Entry 8WII (X-ray diffraction, 2.98 A resolution); this record covers chains A and B.

[Chain A (and B)]
Molecule: Threonine--tRNA ligase
From: Escherichia coli
Notes: EC 6.1.1.3; chain B of this document is another copy of the same molecule, construct and numbering; everything in this record applies to it too
Reference sequence: A0A8S7FUD7 (A0A8S7FUD7_ECOLX); residue numbers follow UniProt; this construct covers 242-642
Amino-acid sequence (410 residues; row label = number of the first residue in the row):
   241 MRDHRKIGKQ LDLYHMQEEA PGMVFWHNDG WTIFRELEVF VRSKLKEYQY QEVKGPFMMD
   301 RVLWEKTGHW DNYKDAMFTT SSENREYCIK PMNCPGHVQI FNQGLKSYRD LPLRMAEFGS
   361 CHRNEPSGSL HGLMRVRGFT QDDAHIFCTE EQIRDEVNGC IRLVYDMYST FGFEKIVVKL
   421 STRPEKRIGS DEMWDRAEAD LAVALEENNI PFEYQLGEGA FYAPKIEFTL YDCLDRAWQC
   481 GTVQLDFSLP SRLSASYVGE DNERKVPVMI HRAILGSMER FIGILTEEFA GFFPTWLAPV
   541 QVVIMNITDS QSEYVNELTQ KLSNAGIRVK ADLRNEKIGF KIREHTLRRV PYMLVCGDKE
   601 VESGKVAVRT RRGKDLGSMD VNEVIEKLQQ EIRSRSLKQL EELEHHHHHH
Disordered / not traced: 241, 643-650
Construct notes: initiating methionine (241); engineered mutation A463 (Gly in A0A8S7FUD7); expression tag (643-650)
Ion coordination: Zn2+: C334, H385, H511 (together with Obafluorin)
Ligand contacts: Obafluorin (WE3; N-[(2R,3S)-2-[(4-nitrophenyl)methyl]-4-oxidanylidene-oxetan-3-yl]-2,3-bis(oxidanyl)benzamide): M332, C334, R363, M374, R375, V376, F379, Q381, D383, H385, Y462, K465, T482, Q484, H511, R512, A513, S517
Reported in the primary citation:
  - mutagenesis - G463A: decreased binding to BN
  - mutagenesis - G463A: decreased binding to Obafluorin
  - mutagenesis - G463A: increased catalytic activity
  - binding site for Obafluorin: F379, R520
  - mutagenesis - A316N, L489M: unchanged binding to OB

[Interface between chain A and chain B]
Residue-residue contacts (88; chain A residue first):
  H255(A) - Q339(B)
  H255(A) - Q343(B)
  Q257(A) - Q339(B)  hydrogen bond
  E258(A) - R325(B)  hydrogen bond (backbone-side chain)
  E259(A) - M299(B)
  E259(A) - D300(B)  hydrogen bond (backbone-backbone)
  E259(A) - R325(B)
  E259(A) - Y327(B)
  A260(A) - M298(B)
  P261(A) - R325(B)
  P261(A) - Y327(B)
  M263(A) - P296(B)  hydrophobic
  M263(A) - M298(B)
  V264(A) - K294(B)
  V264(A) - P296(B)
  F265(A) - K294(B)
  F265(A) - P296(B)
  F265(A) - M299(B)  hydrophobic
  F265(A) - G336(B)
  F265(A) - Q339(B)
  W266(A) - V293(B)
  W266(A) - K294(B)  hydrogen bond (backbone-backbone)
  W266(A) - I340(B)
  H267(A) - I340(B)
  N268(A) - Q291(B)
  N268(A) - E292(B)  hydrogen bond (side chain-backbone)
  N268(A) - V293(B)
  W271(A) - E292(B)  hydrogen bond
  W271(A) - K294(B)
  R275(A) - R282(B)
  R275(A) - E292(B)  salt bridge
  K286(A) - S563(B)
  Q291(A) - N268(B)
  E292(A) - N268(B)  hydrogen bond (backbone-side chain)
  E292(A) - W271(B)  hydrogen bond
  E292(A) - R275(B)  salt bridge
  V293(A) - W266(B)
  V293(A) - N268(B)
  K294(A) - V264(B)
  K294(A) - F265(B)
  K294(A) - W266(B)  hydrogen bond (backbone-backbone)
  K294(A) - W271(B)
  P296(A) - M263(B)  hydrophobic
  P296(A) - V264(B)
  P296(A) - F265(B)
  F297(A) - M263(B)
  F297(A) - F297(B)  hydrophobic
  F297(A) - H362(B)
  M298(A) - A260(B)
  M298(A) - M263(B)
  M298(A) - F318(B)  hydrophobic
  M298(A) - I329(B)  hydrophobic
  M298(A) - H362(B)
  M299(A) - E259(B)
  D300(A) - E259(B)  hydrogen bond (backbone-backbone)
  F318(A) - M298(B)  hydrophobic
  F318(A) - T320(B)
  T319(A) - T319(B)
  T319(A) - T320(B)  hydrogen bond (backbone-side chain)
  T320(A) - F318(B)
  T320(A) - T319(B)  hydrogen bond (side chain-backbone)
  T320(A) - T320(B)
  S322(A) - N364(B)  hydrogen bond
  S322(A) - R377(B)  hydrogen bond
  E323(A) - P366(B)
  E323(A) - S367(B)  hydrogen bond
  E323(A) - R377(B)  salt bridge
  R325(A) - E258(B)  hydrogen bond (side chain-backbone)
  R325(A) - P261(B)
  Y327(A) - E259(B)
  Y327(A) - P261(B)
  I329(A) - I329(B)  hydrophobic
  G336(A) - F265(B)
  Q339(A) - H255(B)
  Q339(A) - Q257(B)  hydrogen bond
  Q339(A) - F265(B)
  I340(A) - F265(B)  hydrophobic
  I340(A) - W266(B)
  Q343(A) - H255(B)
  S360(A) - F297(B)
  H362(A) - F297(B)
  H362(A) - M298(B)
  N364(A) - S322(B)  hydrogen bond
  P366(A) - E323(B)
  S367(A) - E323(B)  hydrogen bond
  R377(A) - S322(B)
  R377(A) - E323(B)  salt bridge
  S563(A) - K286(B)  hydrogen bond (backbone-side chain)
Interface residues without a listed pair, chain A (48 interface residues in all): K249, M256, R282, G295, S321
Interface residues without a listed pair, chain B (47 interface residues in all): H267, G295, S321, S360, E365

[Summary]
48 residues of chain A and 47 residues of chain B are in contact, with 20 hydrogen bonds and 4 salt bridges.
Polar pairs include R275(A)-E292(B), E323(A)-R377(B) and Q257(A)-Q339(B). The paper reports a binding site for
Obafluorin at F379(A) and R520(A); G463A of chain A reduces binding to BN; 3 substitutions were tested in all.
Chain A and chain B are both Threonine--tRNA ligase (Escherichia coli); the structure, Crystal structure of E.
coli ThrS catalytic domain mutant G463A in complex with Obafluorin, was determined by X-ray diffraction,
deposited together with 8WIA, 8WIG, 8WIH and 8WIJ.
